7VSK - chain A; structure by X-ray diffraction, 2.31 A resolution.

Chain A:
Protein: PfkB domain protein
Organism: Escherichia coli (strain B / BL21-DE3)
UniProtKB: A0A140N873 (A0A140N873_ECOBD); residue numbers follow UniProt; this construct covers 1-313
Chain sequence (313 residues; each row starts with the number of its first residue):
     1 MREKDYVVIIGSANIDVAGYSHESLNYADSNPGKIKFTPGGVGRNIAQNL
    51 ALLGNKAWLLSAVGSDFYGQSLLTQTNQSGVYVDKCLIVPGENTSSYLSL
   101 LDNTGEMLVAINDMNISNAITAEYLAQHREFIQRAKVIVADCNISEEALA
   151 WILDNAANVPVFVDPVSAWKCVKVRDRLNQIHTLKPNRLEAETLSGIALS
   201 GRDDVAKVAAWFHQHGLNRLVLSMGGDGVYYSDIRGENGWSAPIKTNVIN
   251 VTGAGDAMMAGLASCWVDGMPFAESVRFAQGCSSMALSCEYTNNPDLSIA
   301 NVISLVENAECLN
Unresolved in the structure: 1-2, 244-253, 285-313
Ligand contacts: FJF (5-[(2S,3R,4S,5R)-5-(hydroxymethyl)-3,4-bis(oxidanyl)oxolan-2-yl]-1H-pyrimidine-2,4-dione): Ser12, Asn14, Asp16, Pro39, Gly40, Gly41, Val42, Asn45, Tyr97, Asn112, Met114, Asn143, Val166, Lys170, Asp256
From the paper describing this entry:
  - binding site for FJF: Asn14, Asp16, Gly41, Val42, Asn45, Tyr97, Met114, Asn143, Val166, Ser167, Lys170, Asp256
  - catalytic residues: Asp256 (citing earlier work)
  - conformationally variable residues (order/disorder transition): Ile244 to Gly253, Met285 to Asn308

Summary:
Bound to chain A: compound FJF. The paper reports the catalytic residue Asp256; a binding site for FJF at
Asn14, Asp16 and Gly41 among others.
Chain A is PfkB domain protein (Escherichia coli (strain B / BL21-DE3)); the structure, Crystal structure of
E.coli pseudouridine kinase PsuK complexed with pseudouridine, was determined by X-ray diffraction (same
publication as 7VKP).
